5CZ4 - chains I and Y of the 28 polymer chains in the assembly; structure by X-ray diffraction, 2.30 A resolution.

== Chain I ==
Name: Proteasome subunit beta type-3
Organism: Saccharomyces cerevisiae (strain ATCC 204508 / S288c)
Notes: EC 3.4.25.1
Reference sequence: P25451 (PSB3_YEAST); residues 0-204 here correspond to UniProt positions 1-205 (UniProt number = residue number + 1)
Amino-acid sequence (205 residues; numbered 0 to 204; the number before each row is that of its first residue; numbering starts at 0):
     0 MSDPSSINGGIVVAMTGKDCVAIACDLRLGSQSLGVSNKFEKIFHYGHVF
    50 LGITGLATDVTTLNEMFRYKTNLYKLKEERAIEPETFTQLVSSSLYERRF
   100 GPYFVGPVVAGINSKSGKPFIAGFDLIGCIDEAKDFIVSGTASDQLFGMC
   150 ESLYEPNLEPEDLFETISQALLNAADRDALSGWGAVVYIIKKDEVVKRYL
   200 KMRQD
Not modelled in the structure: 0
Bound ions: Mg2+ site 1: A174, D177, S180; Mg2+ site 2: D204 (shared with A165(Y), D168(Y), S171(Y) of chain Y)
Curated features (UniProtKB/Swiss-Prot):
  - modified residue: S30 (Phosphoserine)
  - cross-link: K69 (Glycyl lysine isopeptide (Lys-Gly) (interchain with G-Cter in ubiquitin))

== Chain Y ==
Name: Proteasome subunit beta type-5
Organism: Saccharomyces cerevisiae (strain ATCC 204508 / S288c)
Notes: EC 3.4.25.1
Reference sequence: P30656 (PSB5_YEAST); residues 1-212 here correspond to UniProt positions 76-287 (UniProt number = residue number + 75)
Amino-acid sequence (212 residues; row label = number of the first residue in the row):
     1 TTTLAFRFQGGIIVAVDSRATAGNWVASQTVKKVIEINPFLLGTMAGGAA
    51 DCQFWETWLGSQCRLHELREKERISVAAASKILSNLVYQYKGAGLSMGTM
   101 ICGYTRKEGPTIYYVDSDGTRLKGDIFCVGSGQTFAYGVLDSNYKWDLSV
   151 EDALYLGKRSILAAAHRDAYSGGSVNLYHVTEDGWIYHGNHDVGELFWKV
   201 KEEEGSFNNVIG
Bound ions: Mg2+: A165, D168, S171 (shared with D204(I) of chain I)
From the paper describing this entry:
  - catalytic residues: T1, D17, K33
  - catalytic residues: G47 (proposed by the authors, not directly observed)
  - specificity-determining residues: M45
  - mutagenesis - T1A, T1C, T1S, D17N: decreased growth
  - mutagenesis - K33A: decreased catalytic activity
  - mutagenesis - T1S, D17N: decreased catalytic activity on Suc-LLVY-AMC
  - mutagenesis - T1C: abolished catalytic activity
  - mutagenesis - T1S: abolished growth in response to 37  degC
  - mutagenesis - T1S (1.8-fold), D17N, K33A: decreased binding to carfilzomib
  - mutagenesis - T1C: abolished binding to carfilzomib
  - mutagenesis - T1C: abolished binding to bortezomib
  - mutagenesis - T1S (3.7-fold): decreased binding to bortezomib

== Interface between chain I and chain Y ==
Residue-residue contacts (44; chain I residue first):
  S5(I) - N24(Y)
  R27(I) - A169(Y)
  S32(I) - R167(Y)
  S32(I) - D168(Y)
  S32(I) - A169(Y)  hydrogen bond (backbone-backbone)
  S32(I) - Y170(Y)
  L33(I) - F135(Y)  hydrophobic
  L33(I) - R167(Y)
  G34(I) - R167(Y)  hydrogen bond (backbone-side chain)
  N37(I) - N209(Y)
  N37(I) - V210(Y)
  K38(I) - N209(Y)  hydrogen bond (side chain-backbone)
  Q144(I) - W25(Y)
  D175(I) - Q29(Y)  hydrogen bond (backbone-side chain)
  R176(I) - W25(Y)
  R176(I) - V26(Y)  hydrogen bond (side chain-backbone)
  R176(I) - A27(Y)  hydrogen bond (side chain-backbone)
  R176(I) - S28(Y)
  D177(I) - N24(Y)
  D177(I) - V26(Y)
  A178(I) - N24(Y)  hydrogen bond (backbone-backbone)
  A178(I) - V26(Y)
  A178(I) - A169(Y)
  A178(I) - Y170(Y)  hydrophobic
  L179(I) - N24(Y)
  L179(I) - A169(Y)  hydrophobic
  W182(I) - H166(Y)  hydrogen bond (side chain-backbone)
  K200(I) - W198(Y)
  K200(I) - G212(Y)  hydrogen bond (side chain-backbone)
  M201(I) - W198(Y)
  R202(I) - G173(Y)  hydrogen bond (side chain-backbone)
  R202(I) - D192(Y)  salt bridge
  R202(I) - V193(Y)
  R202(I) - G194(Y)
  Q203(I) - H166(Y)  hydrogen bond (backbone-side chain)
  Q203(I) - F197(Y)
  Q203(I) - W198(Y)
  Q203(I) - V210(Y)
  D204(I) - R19(Y)  salt bridge
  D204(I) - A165(Y)
  D204(I) - S171(Y)
  D204(I) - G172(Y)
  D204(I) - G173(Y)  hydrogen bond (side chain-backbone)
  D204(I) - V193(Y)
Other interface residues (no listed pair), chain I (21 interface residues in all): Q31, V35
Other interface residues (no listed pair), chain Y (26 interface residues in all): I211

== In short ==
21 residues of chain I and 26 residues of chain Y are in contact; the contacts include 12 hydrogen bonds and 2
salt bridges. Polar pairs include R202(I)-D192(Y), D204(I)-R19(Y) and G34(I)-R167(Y). The paper reports
catalytic residues T1(Y), D17(Y) and K33(Y) among others; T1A, T1C and T1S of chain Y, among others, reduce
growth; 5 substitutions were tested in all.
Here chain I is Proteasome subunit beta type-3 and chain Y is Proteasome subunit beta type-5, both from
Saccharomyces cerevisiae (strain ATCC 204508 / S288c). Entry 5CZ4 (Yeast 20S proteasome at 2.3 A resolution)
was determined by X-ray diffraction, deposited together with 5CZ5, 5CZ6, 5CZ7, 5CZ8, 5CZ9, 5CZA and 16 further
entries.
